8TMD - chains H and B of the 7 polymer chains in the assembly; structure by electron microscopy, 3.00 A resolution.

== Chain H ==
Molecule: sAB C18 Heavy Chain
Source organism: Homo sapiens
Amino-acid sequence (237 residues; numbered 1 to 237; the number before each row is that of its first residue):
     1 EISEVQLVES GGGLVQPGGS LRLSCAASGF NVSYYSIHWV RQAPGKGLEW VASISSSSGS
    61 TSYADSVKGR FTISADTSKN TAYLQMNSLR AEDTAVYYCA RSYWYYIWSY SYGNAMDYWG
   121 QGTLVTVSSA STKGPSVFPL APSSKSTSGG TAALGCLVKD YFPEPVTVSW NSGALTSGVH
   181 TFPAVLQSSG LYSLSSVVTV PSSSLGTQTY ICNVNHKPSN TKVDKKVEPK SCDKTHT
Not modelled in the structure: 1, 130-237
Disulfides: Cys25-Cys99

== Chain B ==
Molecule: Cobalt/magnesium transport protein CorA
Source organism: Thermotoga maritima
UniProt: Q9WZ31 (CORA_THEMA); residue numbers follow UniProt; this construct covers 1-351
Amino-acid sequence (373 residues; numbered -21 to 351; the number before each row is that of its first residue; numbers below 1 keep their minus sign (Met-21 is residue -21)):
   -21 MGSSHHHHHH SSGRENLYFQ GHMEEKRLSA KKGLPPGTLV YTGKYREDFE IEVMNYSIEE
    39 FREFKTTDVE SVLPFRDSST PTWINITGIH RTDVVQRVGE FFGIHPLVLE DILNVHQRPK
    99 VEFFENYVFI VLKMFTYDKN LHELESEQVS LILTKNCVLM FQEKIGDVFD PVRERIRYNR
   159 GIIRKKRADY LLYSLIDALV DDYFVLLEKI DDEIDVLEEE VLERPEKETV QRTHQLKRNL
   219 VELRKTIWPL REVLSSLYRD VPPLIEKETV PYFRDVYDHT IQIADTVETF RDIVSGLLDV
   279 YLSSVSNKTN EVMKVLTIIA TIFMPLTFIA GIYGMNFEYM PELRWKWGYP VVLAVMGVIA
   339 VIMVVYFKKK KWL
Not modelled in the structure: -21 to 2, 351
Construct notes: initiating methionine (-21); expression tag (-20 to 0)
Curated features (UniProtKB/Swiss-Prot):
  - motif: Gly312 to Asn314 (Probable selectivity filter)
  - site: Asn288 (Essential for ion permeation), Leu294 (Important for closing the ion permeation pathway in the closed state), Thr295 (Threonine that confers selectivity for Co(2+) transport)
  - mutagenesis: Asp89 (D89F/K: Decreases ion transport), Asp253 (D253K: Increases protein stability. Decreases ion transport), Leu280 (L280A: Decreases ion transport), Asn288 (N288L: Abolishes Co(2+) uptake), Met291 (M291A: No effect on ion transport), Leu294 (L294A/V: Increases ion transport by suppression of an obstruction in the transmembrane ion permeation pathway), Thr295 (T295L: Strongly reduces Co(2+) uptake. Abolishes Co(2+) uptake; when associated with L-299; T295M: Strongly reduces Co(2+) uptake ...), Thr299 (T299L: Reduces Co(2+) uptake. Abolishes Co(2+) uptake; when associated with L-295; T299M: No effect on Co(2+) uptake; T299S: Abolishes Co(2+) uptake), Pro303 (P303A/G/I: Increases ion transport by suppression of a kink in the transmembrane ion permeation pathway), Thr305 (T305L: Abolishes Co(2+) uptake), Ile310 (I310A: Increases ion transport), Tyr311 (Y311A: Abolishes pentamerization. Abolishes ion transport; Y311F: No effect on pentamerization. No effect on ion transport), 7 further mutagenesis entries in UniProt

== Interface between chain H and chain B ==
Contacting residue pairs (19; chain H residue first):
  Ile2(H) - Asp46(B)
  Tyr34(H) - Asp71(B)
  Tyr34(H) - Gln74(B)
  Tyr35(H) - Asp71(B)  hydrogen bond
  Ser55(H) - Pro13(B)
  Ser58(H) - Pro14(B)
  Ser60(H) - Pro14(B)
  Tyr103(H) - Arg24(B)
  Trp104(H) - Gly11(B)
  Trp104(H) - Leu12(B)  hydrophobic
  Trp104(H) - Pro13(B)
  Trp104(H) - Val18(B)  hydrophobic
  Trp104(H) - Arg24(B)
  Tyr105(H) - Arg24(B)
  Tyr106(H) - Thr20(B)
  Tyr106(H) - His94(B)
  Tyr112(H) - Lys9(B)
  Tyr112(H) - Leu12(B)
  Tyr112(H) - Val18(B)  hydrophobic
Also at the interface, not in a pair above, chain B (16 interface residues in all): Thr16, Tyr19, Arg69, Arg75

== Summary ==
11 residues of chain H face 16 of chain B across their interface, with 1 hydrogen bond. The hydrogen-bonded
pair is Tyr35(H)-Asp71(B). From UniProt: 19 mutagenesis sites on chain B.
Here chain H is sAB C18 Heavy Chain (Homo sapiens) and chain B is Cobalt/magnesium transport protein CorA
(Thermotoga maritima). Entry 8TMD (Cryo-EM structure of CorA in complex with conformation-specific synthetic
antibody C18 and 100 uM MgCl2, State ...) was determined by electron microscopy.
